Entry 8BVJ (electron microscopy, 4.50 A resolution (low resolution: residue-level contacts below are approximate; hydrogen-bond / salt-bridge calls are withheld)); this record covers chains K and B of the 23 polymer chains in the assembly.

== Chain K ==
Name: RNA-binding protein Hfq
From: Pseudomonas aeruginosa
UniProt: A6VD57 (HFQ_PSEA7); residues 1-82 here = UniProt positions 1-82
Chain sequence (82 residues; numbered 1 to 82; the number before each row is that of its first residue):
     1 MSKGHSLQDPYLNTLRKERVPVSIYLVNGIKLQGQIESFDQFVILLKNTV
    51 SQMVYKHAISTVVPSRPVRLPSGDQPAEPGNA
Disordered / not traced: 1-3, 72-82
Reported in the primary citation:
  - binding site for estA mRNA (chain B): Asn13, Arg16, Arg19, Gln41, Arg66

== Chain B ==
Molecule: estA mRNA
Sequence (117 nucleotides; row label = number of the first residue in the row; note: 2 numbers in that range are skipped by the numbering (no residue carries them; nothing is unmodelled there); a row labelled like 80A-80B holds insertion residues (80A, then the next letters in order)):
     1 GCUGAGGAGGCUUUACGACGGGCCCCGAGGCGCAUGCCGACGACACGGCG
    51 GCCCGACAAUAAAAACAAA
    71 UCAUGGAGUA
80A-80B AG
    82 AGAAUGAUCAGAAUGGCGCUCAAGCCACUGGUAGCG
Disordered / not traced: 1-18, 29-44, 71-73, 80A-80B, 95-117

== Chain K / chain B interface ==
Pairs across the interface - 15 pairs, chain K then chain B:
  Tyr25(K) - A62(B)
  Asn28(K) - U60(B)
  Asn28(K) - A63(B)
  Gly29(K) - A62(B)
  Gly29(K) - A63(B)
  Ile30(K) - A63(B)
  Ile30(K) - A65(B)
  Lys31(K) - A64(B)
  Gln33(K) - A64(B)
  Asn48(K) - A64(B)
  Val50(K) - A64(B)
  Gln52(K) - A64(B)
  Gln52(K) - A65(B)
  Thr61(K) - A62(B)
  Val63(K) - A62(B)
Interface residues without a listed pair, chain K (13 interface residues in all): Leu26, Leu32

== Summary ==
13 residues of chain K and 5 residues of chain B are in contact. The paper reports a binding site for estA
mRNA (chain B) at Asn13(K), Arg16(K) and Arg19(K) among others.
Chain K is RNA-binding protein Hfq (Pseudomonas aeruginosa) and chain B is estA mRNA; the structure,
Hfq-Crc-estA translation repression complex, was determined by electron microscopy, deposited together with
8BVH and 8BVM.
